PDB entry 6WG7 | electron microscopy, 8.30 A resolution (very low resolution: no residue pairs are listed; an interface is given only as per-side residue counts) | chains A and D of the 8 polymer chains in the assembly

# Chain A
Molecule: 35-nt DNA strand
Sequence (35 nucleotides; row label = number of the first residue in the row):
     1 TTGATCTGGTATAACAGGTATAAAGGTATATCGTT

# Chain D
Protein: HTH-type transcriptional repressor NanR
From: Escherichia coli
UniProt: J7QHT8 (J7QHT8_ECOLX); residues 1-263 here = UniProt positions 1-263
Sequence (263 residues; numbered 1 to 263; the number before each row is that of its first residue):
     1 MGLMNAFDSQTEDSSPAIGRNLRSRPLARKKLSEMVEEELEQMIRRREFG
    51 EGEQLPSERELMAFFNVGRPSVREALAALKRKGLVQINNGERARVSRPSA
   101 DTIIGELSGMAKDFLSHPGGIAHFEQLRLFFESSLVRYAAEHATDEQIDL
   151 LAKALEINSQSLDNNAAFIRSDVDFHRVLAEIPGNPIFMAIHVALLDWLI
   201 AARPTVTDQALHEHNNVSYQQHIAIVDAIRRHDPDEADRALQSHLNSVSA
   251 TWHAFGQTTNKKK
Unresolved in the structure: 1-29, 249-263

# How chain A and chain D interact
At this resolution (8 A) residue pairs are not listed: 7 residues of chain A and 10 of chain D lie at the interface.

# In short
7 residues of chain A and 10 residues of chain D are in contact.
Chain A is a 35-nt DNA strand and chain D is HTH-type transcriptional repressor NanR (Escherichia coli); the
structure, Coordinates of NanR dimer fitted in Hexameric NanR-DNA hetero-complex cryo-EM map, was determined
by electron microscopy (same publication as 6WFQ).
